PDB entry 1IZZ | X-ray diffraction, 2.31 A resolution | chain A

== Chain A ==
Protein: Hsp31
From: Escherichia coli
Reference sequence: Q8XB78 (HCHA_ECO57); residues 1-283 here = UniProt positions 1-283
Sequence (283 residues; numbered 1 to 283; the number before each row is that of its first residue):
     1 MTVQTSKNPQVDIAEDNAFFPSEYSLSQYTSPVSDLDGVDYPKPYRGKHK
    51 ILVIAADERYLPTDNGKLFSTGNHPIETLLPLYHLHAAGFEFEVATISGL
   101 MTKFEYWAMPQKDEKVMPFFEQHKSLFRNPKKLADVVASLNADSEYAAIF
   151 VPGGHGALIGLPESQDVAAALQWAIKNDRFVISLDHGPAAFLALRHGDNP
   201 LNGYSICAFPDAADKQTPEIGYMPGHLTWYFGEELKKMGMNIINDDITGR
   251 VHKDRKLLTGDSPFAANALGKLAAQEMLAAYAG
Unresolved in the structure: 1-5, 282-283
Differences from the reference sequence: conflict D185 (Cys in Q8XB78)
Swiss-Prot annotation at these positions:
  - binding site (Zn(2+)): H86, E91, H123

== Overview ==
Curated annotation (UniProt) lists 3 Zn2+-binding residues.
Chain A is Hsp31 (Escherichia coli); the structure, Crystal structure of Hsp31, was determined by X-ray
diffraction together with 1J42 and 1IZY from the same study.
